PDB entry 3KZD | X-ray diffraction, 1.30 A resolution | chain A

[Chain A]
Name: T-lymphoma invasion and metastasis-inducing protein 1
Source organism: Homo sapiens
Notes: fragment: PDZ Domain
UniProt: Q13009 (TIAM1_HUMAN); residue numbers follow UniProt; this construct covers 841-930
Sequence (94 residues; row label = number of the first residue in the row):
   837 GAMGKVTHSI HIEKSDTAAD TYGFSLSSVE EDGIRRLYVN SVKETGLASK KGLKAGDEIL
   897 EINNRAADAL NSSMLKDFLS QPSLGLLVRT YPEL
Unresolved in the structure: 837-839, 851-856
Differences from the reference sequence: expression tag (837-840); engineered mutation H844 (Gln in Q13009)
UniProt features mapped onto this chain:
  - natural variant: H844 (Q844H: this construct carries the variant), L862 (L862F: In NEDLDS; uncertain significance)
  - mutagenesis: K879 (K879E: Strongly reduces affinity for SDC1), K912 (K912E: Strongly reduces affinity for SDC1)
What the authors report for this chain:
  - specificity-determining residues: L911, L915

[Overview]
UniProt lists 2 mutagenesis sites. The paper reports specificity determinants L911 and L915.
Chain A is T-lymphoma invasion and metastasis-inducing protein 1 (Homo sapiens); the structure, Crystal
Structure of Free T-cell Lymphoma Invasion and Metastasis-1 PDZ Domain, was determined by X-ray diffraction,
deposited together with 3KZE.
